9ITL - chains C and W of the 26 polymer chains in the assembly; structure by electron microscopy, 3.31 A resolution.

== Chain C ==
Name: ATP synthase subunit alpha
From: Chloroflexus aurantiacus J-10-fl
Notes: EC 7.1.2.2
Reference sequence: A9WGS6 (ATPA_CHLAA); numbering as in UniProt (aligned over 1-522)
Sequence (522 residues; numbered 1 to 522; the number before each row is that of its first residue):
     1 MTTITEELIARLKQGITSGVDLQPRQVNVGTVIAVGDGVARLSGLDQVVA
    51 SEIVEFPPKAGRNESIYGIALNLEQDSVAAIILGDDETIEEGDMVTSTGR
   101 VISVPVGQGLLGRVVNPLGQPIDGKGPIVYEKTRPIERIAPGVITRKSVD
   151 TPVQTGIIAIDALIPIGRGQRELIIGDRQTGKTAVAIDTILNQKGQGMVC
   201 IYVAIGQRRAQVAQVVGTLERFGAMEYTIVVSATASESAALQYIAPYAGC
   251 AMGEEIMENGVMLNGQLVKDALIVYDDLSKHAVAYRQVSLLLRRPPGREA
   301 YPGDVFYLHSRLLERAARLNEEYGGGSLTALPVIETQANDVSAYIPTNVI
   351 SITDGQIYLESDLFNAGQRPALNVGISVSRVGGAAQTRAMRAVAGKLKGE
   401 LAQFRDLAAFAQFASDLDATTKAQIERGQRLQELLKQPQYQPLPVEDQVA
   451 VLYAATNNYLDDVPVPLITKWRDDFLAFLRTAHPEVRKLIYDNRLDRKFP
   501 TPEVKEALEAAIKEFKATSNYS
Not modelled in the structure: 1-3, 522
Ligand contacts: ATP (adenosine-5'-triphosphate): Arg178, Gln179, Thr180, Gly181, Lys182, Thr183, Ala184, Glu335, Phe364, Arg369, Gln437, Pro438, Gln439
Swiss-Prot annotation at these positions:
  - binding site (ATP): Gly176 to Thr183
  - site: Ser377 (Required for activity)

== Chain W ==
Name: ATP synthase subunit delta
From: Chloroflexus aurantiacus J-10-fl
Reference sequence: A9WGS7 (ATPD_CHLAA); residue numbers follow UniProt; this construct covers 1-157
Sequence (157 residues; row label = number of the first residue in the row):
     1 MATTIDARALAAPLVEALLTTAAEQIRAAAPRIAGLSASEAAAVLPADLL
    51 PQVRNFLLTMAKEGLTGELNAVAAALPGYLETGSRAVDASVTSAIELSAE
   101 QKERITRELQQRYGDVHVTYHVDPTLIGGLIIRVGDQVLDNSLRARLSAI
   151 QRVLQAS
Not modelled in the structure: 1-85, 155-157

== Chain C / chain W interface ==
Pairs across the interface (19; chain C residue first):
  Leu22(C) with Arg146(W)
  Pro24(C) with Leu139(W), hydrophobic
  Arg25(C) with Leu139(W)
  Gln26(C) with Ile132(W); Val134(W); Gln137(W), hydrogen bond (backbone-side chain); Val138(W); Leu139(W)
  Val27(C) with Gln137(W), hydrogen bond (backbone-side chain); Val138(W), hydrogen bond (backbone-backbone)
  Asn28(C) with Asp136(W); Gln137(W)
  Val29(C) with Arg133(W); Asp136(W), hydrogen bond (backbone-backbone); Val138(W), hydrophobic
  Gly30(C) with Arg133(W)
  Thr31(C) with Arg133(W)
  Gly44(C) with Asp136(W)
  Met94(C) with Arg133(W)
Interface residues without a listed pair, chain C (13 interface residues in all): Asp46, Pro127
Interface residues without a listed pair, chain W (9 interface residues in all): Leu154

== Overview ==
13 residues of chain C face 9 of chain W across their interface, with 4 hydrogen bonds. Polar contacts include
Gln26(C)-Gln137(W), Val27(C)-Gln137(W) and Val27(C)-Val138(W). Bound to chain C: ATP. From UniProt: 8
ATP-binding residues on chain C.
Here chain C is ATP synthase subunit alpha and chain W is ATP synthase subunit delta, both from Chloroflexus
aurantiacus J-10-fl. Entry 9ITL (Chloroflexus aurantiacus ATP synthase, state 3) was determined by electron
microscopy, deposited together with 9ITJ, 9ITK, 9ITM, 9ITN, 9ITO, 9ITP and 11 further entries.
